Entry 2ZML (X-ray diffraction, 2.65 A resolution); this record covers chains A and B.

[Chain A (and B)]
Molecule: Basic agglutinin
Source organism: Psophocarpus tetragonolobus
Notes: chain B of this document is another copy of the same molecule, construct and numbering; everything in this record applies to it too
Reference sequence: O24313 (LEC1_PSOTE); residues 1-241 here correspond to UniProt positions 2-242 (UniProt number = residue number + 1)
Amino-acid sequence (241 residues; numbered 1 to 241; the number before each row is that of its first residue):
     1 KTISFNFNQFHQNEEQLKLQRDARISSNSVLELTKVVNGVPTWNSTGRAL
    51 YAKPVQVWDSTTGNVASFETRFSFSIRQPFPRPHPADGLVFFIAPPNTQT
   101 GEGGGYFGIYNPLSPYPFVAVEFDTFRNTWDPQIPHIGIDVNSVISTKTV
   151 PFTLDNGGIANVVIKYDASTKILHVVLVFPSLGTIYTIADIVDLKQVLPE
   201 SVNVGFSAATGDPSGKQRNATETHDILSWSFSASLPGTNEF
Disordered / not traced: 238-241
Covalently attached groups: N-acetylglucosamine (NAG) linked to Asn-44, Asn-219
Ion coordination: Mn2+: Glu-122, Asp-124, Asp-131, His-136; Ca2+: Asp-124, Phe-126, Asn-128, Asp-131
Swiss-Prot annotation at these positions:
  - glycosylation (N-linked (GlcNAc...) asparagine): Asn-44, Asn-219

[How chain A and chain B interact]
Pairs across the interface (29):
  Arg-71(A) with Ile-185(B), hydrogen bond (side chain-backbone)
  Lys-148(A) with Asp-167(B), salt bridge; Ser-169(B), hydrogen bond; Thr-170(B)
  Asn-161(A) with Ile-185(B)
  Val-163(A) with Thr-187(B)
  Lys-165(A) with Val-150(B); Thr-187(B), hydrogen bond (side chain-backbone)
  Asp-167(A) with Lys-148(B), salt bridge
  Ser-169(A) with Lys-148(B), hydrogen bond
  Thr-170(A) with Lys-148(B); Asp-190(B); Ile-191(B)
  Ile-172(A) with Ile-172(B), hydrophobic; Asp-190(B); Ile-191(B), hydrophobic
  His-174(A) with Thr-187(B), hydrogen bond; Ala-189(B)
  Val-176(A) with Val-176(B), hydrophobic; Thr-187(B)
  Val-178(A) with Ile-185(B), hydrophobic
  Ile-185(A) with Arg-71(B), hydrogen bond (backbone-side chain); Val-178(B), hydrophobic
  Thr-187(A) with Lys-165(B), hydrogen bond (backbone-side chain); His-174(B), hydrogen bond; Val-176(B)
  Asp-190(A) with Thr-170(B); Ile-172(B)
  Ile-191(A) with Ile-172(B), hydrophobic
Other interface residues (no listed pair), chain A (19 interface residues in all): Val-150, Ile-188, Ala-189
Other interface residues (no listed pair), chain B (19 interface residues in all): Asn-161, Val-163, Ile-188

[Summary]
Chain A and chain B each contribute 19 residues to their interface; the contacts include 8 hydrogen bonds and
2 salt bridges. Among the polar pairs are Lys-148(A)/Asp-167(B), Arg-71(A)/Ile-185(B) and
Lys-148(A)/Ser-169(B). Covalently linked N-acetylglucosamine: at Asn-44(A) and Asn-219(A).
Both chains are Basic agglutinin (Psophocarpus tetragonolobus). Entry 2ZML (Crystal structure of basic winged
bean lectin in complex with Gal-ALPHA 1,4 Gal) was determined by X-ray diffraction (same publication as 2ZMK
and 2ZMN).
